1DVN - chain A; structure by X-ray diffraction, 2.10 A resolution.

[Chain A]
Name: Plasminogen activator inhibitor-1
Source organism: Homo sapiens
UniProt: P05121 (PAI1_HUMAN); residues 1-379 here correspond to UniProt positions 24-402 (UniProt number = residue number + 23)
Amino-acid sequence (379 residues; numbered 1 to 379; the number before each row is that of its first residue):
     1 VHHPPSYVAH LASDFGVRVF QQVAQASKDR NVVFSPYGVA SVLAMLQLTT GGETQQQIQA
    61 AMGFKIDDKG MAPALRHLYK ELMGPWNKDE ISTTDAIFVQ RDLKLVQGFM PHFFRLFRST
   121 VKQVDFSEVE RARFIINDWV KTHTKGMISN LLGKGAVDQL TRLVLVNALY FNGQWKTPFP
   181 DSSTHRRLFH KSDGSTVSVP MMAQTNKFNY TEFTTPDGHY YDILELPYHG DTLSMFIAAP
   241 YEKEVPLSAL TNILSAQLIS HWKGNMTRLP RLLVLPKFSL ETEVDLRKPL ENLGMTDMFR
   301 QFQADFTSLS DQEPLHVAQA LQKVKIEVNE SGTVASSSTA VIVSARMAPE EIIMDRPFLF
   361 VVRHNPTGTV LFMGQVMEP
Sequence notes: engineered mutation Asn-150 (His173 in P05121), Lys-154 (Thr177 in P05121), Gln-319 (Leu342 in P05121), Met-354 (Ile377 in P05121)
Curated features (UniProtKB/Swiss-Prot):
  - site: Arg-346, Met-347 (Reactive bond)
  - glycosylation (N-linked (GlcNAc...) asparagine): Asn-209, Asn-265, Asn-329

[Summary]
Chain A is Plasminogen activator inhibitor-1 (Homo sapiens); the structure, Latent form of plasminogen
activator inhibitor-1 (pai-1), was determined by X-ray diffraction together with 1DVM from the same study.
